Entry 8HG1 (electron microscopy, 2.80 A resolution); this record covers chains A and B of the 5 polymer chains in the assembly.

== Chain A ==
Molecule: DNA polymerase
Source organism: Monkeypox virus
Notes: EC 2.7.7.7
UniProt: A0A2L0AR76 (A0A2L0AR76_MONPV); numbering as in UniProt (aligned over 1-1006)
Chain sequence (1031 residues; numbered -24 to 1006; the number before each row is that of its first residue; numbers below 1 keep their minus sign (Met-24 is residue -24)):
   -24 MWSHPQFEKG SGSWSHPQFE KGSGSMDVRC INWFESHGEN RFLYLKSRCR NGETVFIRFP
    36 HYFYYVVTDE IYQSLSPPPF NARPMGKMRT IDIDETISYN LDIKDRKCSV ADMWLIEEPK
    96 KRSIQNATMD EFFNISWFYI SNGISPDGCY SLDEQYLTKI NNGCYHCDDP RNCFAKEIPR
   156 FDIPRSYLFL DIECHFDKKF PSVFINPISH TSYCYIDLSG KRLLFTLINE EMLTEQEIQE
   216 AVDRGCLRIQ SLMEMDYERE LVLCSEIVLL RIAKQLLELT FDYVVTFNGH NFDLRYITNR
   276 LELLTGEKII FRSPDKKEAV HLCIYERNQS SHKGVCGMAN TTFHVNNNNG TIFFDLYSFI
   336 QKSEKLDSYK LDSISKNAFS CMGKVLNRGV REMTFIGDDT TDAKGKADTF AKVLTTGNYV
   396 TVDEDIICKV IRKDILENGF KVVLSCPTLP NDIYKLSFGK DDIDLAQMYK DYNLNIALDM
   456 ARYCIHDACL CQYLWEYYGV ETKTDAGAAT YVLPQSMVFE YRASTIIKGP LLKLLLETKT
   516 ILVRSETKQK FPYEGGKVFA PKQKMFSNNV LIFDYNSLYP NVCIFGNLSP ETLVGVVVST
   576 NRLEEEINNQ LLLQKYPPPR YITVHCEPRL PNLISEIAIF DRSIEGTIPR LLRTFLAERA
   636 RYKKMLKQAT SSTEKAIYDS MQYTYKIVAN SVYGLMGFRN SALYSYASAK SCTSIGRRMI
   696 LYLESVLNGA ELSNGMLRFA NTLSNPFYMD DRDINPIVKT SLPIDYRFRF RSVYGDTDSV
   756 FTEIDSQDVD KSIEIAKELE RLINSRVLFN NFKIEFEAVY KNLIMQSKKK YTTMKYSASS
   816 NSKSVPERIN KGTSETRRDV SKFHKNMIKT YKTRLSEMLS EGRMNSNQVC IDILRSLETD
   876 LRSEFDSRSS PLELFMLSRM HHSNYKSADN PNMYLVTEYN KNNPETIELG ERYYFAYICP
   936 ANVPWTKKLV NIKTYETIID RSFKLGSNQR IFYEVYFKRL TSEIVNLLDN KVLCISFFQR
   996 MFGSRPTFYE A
Unresolved in the structure: -24 to -1, 1005-1006
Sequence notes: initiating methionine (-24); expression tag (-23 to 0); conflict Phe108 (Leu in A0A2L0AR76)

== Chain B ==
Molecule: E4R
Source organism: Monkeypox virus
Notes: EC 3.2.2.27
UniProt: Q5IXS4 (Q5IXS4_MONPV); numbering as in UniProt (aligned over 1-218)
Chain sequence (218 residues; row label = number of the first residue in the row):
     1 MNSVTISHAP YTITYHDDWE PVMSQLVEFY NEVASWLLRD ETSPIPDKFF IQLKQPLRNK
    61 RVCVCGIDPY PKDGTGVPFE SPNFTKKSIK EIASSISRLT GVIDYKGYNL NIIDGVIPWN
   121 YYLSCKLGET KSHAIYWDKI SKLLLQHITK HVSVLYCLGK TDFSNIRAKL ESPVTTIVGY
   181 HPAARDHQFE KDRSFEIINV LLELDNKTPI NWAQGFIY

== Chain A / chain B interface ==
Contacting residue pairs - 14 pairs, chain A then chain B:
  Phe179(A) with Glu32(B); Trp36(B), hydrogen bond (backbone-side chain); Ile135(B)
  Asn274(A) with Ile135(B)
  Leu278(A) with Trp36(B); Arg39(B), hydrogen bond (backbone-side chain); Tyr136(B)
  Glu301(A) with Asn165(B)
  Asn303(A) with Asn165(B), hydrogen bond; Ala168(B)
  Met313(A) with Ala168(B), hydrophobic
  Ala903(A) with Pro173(B)
  Thr912(A) with Glu171(B)
  Lys916(A) with Gln25(B)
Also at the interface, not in a pair above, chain A (13 interface residues in all): Ser177, Ile180, Leu279, Leu924
Also at the interface, not in a pair above, chain B (12 interface residues in all): Val33, Arg167

== Overview ==
Chain A and chain B form an interface of 13 and 12 residues respectively, with 3 hydrogen bonds. Among the
polar pairs are Phe179(A)-Trp36(B), Leu278(A)-Arg39(B) and Asn303(A)-Asn165(B).
Here chain A is DNA polymerase and chain B is E4R, both from Monkeypox virus. Entry 8HG1 (The structure of
MPXV polymerase holoenzyme in replicating state) was determined by electron microscopy.
